Entry 6HVO (X-ray diffraction, 2.10 A resolution); this record covers chains B and D of the 6 polymer chains in the assembly.

# Chain B
Molecule: Proliferating cell nuclear antigen
Organism: Homo sapiens
UniProtKB: P12004 (PCNA_HUMAN); numbering as in UniProt (aligned over 1-261)
Sequence (264 residues; numbered -2 to 261; the number before each row is that of its first residue; numbers below 1 keep their minus sign (Gly-2 is residue -2)):
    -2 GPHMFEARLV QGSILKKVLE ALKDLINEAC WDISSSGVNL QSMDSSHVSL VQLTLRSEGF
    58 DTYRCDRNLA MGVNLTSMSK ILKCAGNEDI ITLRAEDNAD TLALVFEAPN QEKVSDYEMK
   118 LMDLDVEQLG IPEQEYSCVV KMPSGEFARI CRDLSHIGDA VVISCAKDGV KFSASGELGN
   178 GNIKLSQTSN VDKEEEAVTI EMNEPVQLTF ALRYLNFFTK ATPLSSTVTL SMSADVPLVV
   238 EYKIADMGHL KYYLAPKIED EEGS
Unresolved in the structure: -2 to 0, 188-190, 256-261
Construct notes: expression tag (-2 to 0)

# Chain D
Molecule: DNA polymerase delta subunit 4
Organism: Homo sapiens
UniProtKB: Q9HCU8 (DPOD4_HUMAN); residue numbers follow UniProt; this construct covers 1-19
Sequence (19 residues; row label = number of the first residue in the row):
     1 MGRKRLITDS YPVVKRREG
Unresolved in the structure: 1-3, 16-19

# Chain B / chain D interface
Residue-residue contacts (36):
  Met40(B) with Ile7(D), hydrophobic; Thr8(D)
  Ser43(B) with Leu6(D)
  His44(B) with Leu6(D); Ile7(D), hydrogen bond (backbone-backbone)
  Val45(B) with Lys4(D); Arg5(D); Leu6(D), hydrophobic; Ile7(D)
  Ser46(B) with Ile7(D)
  Leu47(B) with Ile7(D)
  Val123(B) with Lys15(D)
  Glu124(B) with Val13(D); Lys15(D)
  Gln125(B) with Val13(D); Val14(D), hydrogen bond (backbone-backbone); Lys15(D), hydrogen bond (backbone-backbone)
  Leu126(B) with Ile7(D), hydrophobic; Tyr11(D); Pro12(D)
  Gly127(B) with Tyr11(D); Pro12(D)
  Ile128(B) with Tyr11(D), hydrophobic
  Pro129(B) with Tyr11(D)
  Gln131(B) with Tyr11(D), hydrogen bond
  Asp232(B) with Arg5(D), salt bridge
  Pro234(B) with Ile7(D), hydrophobic; Ser10(D); Tyr11(D)
  Tyr250(B) with Ile7(D), hydrophobic
  Leu251(B) with Ile7(D)
  Ala252(B) with Arg5(D); Leu6(D); Ile7(D)
  Pro253(B) with Arg5(D), hydrogen bond (backbone-side chain)
  Lys254(B) with Arg5(D), hydrogen bond (backbone-side chain)
Other interface residues (no listed pair), chain B (24 interface residues in all): Tyr133, Val233, Ile255

# Summary
24 residues of chain B face 11 of chain D across their interface, with 6 hydrogen bonds and 1 salt bridge.
Among the polar pairs are Asp232(B)-Arg5(D), Gln131(B)-Tyr11(D) and Pro253(B)-Arg5(D).
Here chain B is Proliferating cell nuclear antigen and chain D is DNA polymerase delta subunit 4, both from
Homo sapiens. Entry 6HVO (Crystal structure of human PCNA in complex with three peptides of p12 subunit of
human polymerase ...) was determined by X-ray diffraction.
